8UV8 - chains A and D of the 4 polymer chains in the assembly; structure by electron microscopy, 3.60 A resolution.

== Chain A (and D) ==
Protein: CTP synthase
From: Mycobacterium tuberculosis
Notes: chain D of this document is another copy of the same molecule, construct and numbering; everything in this record applies to it too
UniProtKB: A0A045H225 (A0A045H225_MYCTX); numbering as in UniProt (aligned over 1-586)
Chain sequence (592 residues; numbered 1 to 592; the number before each row is that of its first residue):
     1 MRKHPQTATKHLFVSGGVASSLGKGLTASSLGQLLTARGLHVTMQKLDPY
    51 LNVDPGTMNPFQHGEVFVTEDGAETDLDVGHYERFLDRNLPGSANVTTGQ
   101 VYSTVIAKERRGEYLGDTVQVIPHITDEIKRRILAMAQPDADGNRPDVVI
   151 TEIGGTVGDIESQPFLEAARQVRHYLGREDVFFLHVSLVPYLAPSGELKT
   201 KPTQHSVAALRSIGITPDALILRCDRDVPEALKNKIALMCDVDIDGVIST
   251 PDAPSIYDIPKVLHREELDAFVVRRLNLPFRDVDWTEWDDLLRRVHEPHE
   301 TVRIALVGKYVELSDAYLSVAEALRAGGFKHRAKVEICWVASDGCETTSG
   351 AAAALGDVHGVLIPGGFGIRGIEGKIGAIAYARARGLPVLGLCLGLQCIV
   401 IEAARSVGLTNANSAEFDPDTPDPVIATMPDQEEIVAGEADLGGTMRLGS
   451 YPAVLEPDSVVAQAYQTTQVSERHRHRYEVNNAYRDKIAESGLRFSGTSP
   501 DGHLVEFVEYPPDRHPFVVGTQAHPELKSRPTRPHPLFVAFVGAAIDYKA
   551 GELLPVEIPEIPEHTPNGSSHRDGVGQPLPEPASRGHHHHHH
Not modelled in the structure: 1-4, 430-442, 553-592
Differences from the reference sequence: expression tag (587-592)
Residues lining bound ligands:
  - CTP (cytidine-5'-triphosphate): S20, S21, L22, G23, K24, G25, L26, T27, R223, T250, P251, A253, I256, I259
  - CTP, molecule 1: S20, T156, D159, I160, E161
  - CTP, molecule 2: Q120, V121, I122
  - CTP, molecule 3: L198, K199, T200, K201, Q204, K235, M239
From the paper describing this entry:
  - mutagenesis - P194S (10-fold), H264R (2-fold): decreased catalytic activity
  - mutagenesis - P194S: unchanged catalytic activity on CTP

== How chain A and chain D interact ==
Pairs across the interface - 45 pairs, chain A then chain D:
  Y50(A) - T118(D)
  Y50(A) - V119(D)
  L51(A) - Y102(D)  hydrophobic
  L51(A) - V119(D)  hydrogen bond (backbone-backbone)
  L51(A) - V121(D)  hydrophobic
  N52(A) - E109(D)
  N52(A) - D117(D)
  N52(A) - T118(D)
  N52(A) - V119(D)  hydrogen bond (side chain-backbone)
  V53(A) - I106(D)  hydrophobic
  V53(A) - E109(D)
  D54(A) - R110(D)  salt bridge
  T57(A) - E109(D)  hydrogen bond
  T57(A) - R110(D)
  T57(A) - G116(D)
  M58(A) - G116(D)
  M58(A) - T118(D)
  N59(A) - G116(D)  hydrogen bond (backbone-backbone)
  H63(A) - T118(D)  hydrogen bond
  G99(A) - I106(D)
  Y102(A) - L51(D)  hydrophobic
  Y102(A) - Y102(D)  hydrophobic
  I106(A) - V53(D)  hydrophobic
  I106(A) - G99(D)
  E109(A) - N52(D)
  E109(A) - V53(D)  hydrogen bond (side chain-backbone)
  E109(A) - T57(D)  hydrogen bond
  R110(A) - D54(D)  salt bridge
  R110(A) - T57(D)
  G116(A) - T57(D)
  G116(A) - M58(D)
  G116(A) - N59(D)  hydrogen bond (backbone-backbone)
  D117(A) - N52(D)
  T118(A) - Y50(D)
  T118(A) - N52(D)
  T118(A) - M58(D)
  T118(A) - H63(D)  hydrogen bond
  V119(A) - Y50(D)
  V119(A) - L51(D)  hydrogen bond (backbone-backbone)
  V119(A) - N52(D)  hydrogen bond (backbone-side chain)
  V121(A) - L51(D)  hydrophobic
  V121(A) - E161(D)  hydrogen bond (backbone-side chain)
  I160(A) - Q163(D)
  E161(A) - V121(D)  hydrogen bond (side chain-backbone)
  Q163(A) - I160(D)
Also at the interface, not in a pair above, chain A (28 interface residues in all): S103, Q120, I122, I125, P164, E167
Also at the interface, not in a pair above, chain D (28 interface residues in all): S103, Q120, I122, I125, P164, E167

== Overview ==
The chain A/chain D interface involves 28 residues from each chain; the contacts include 13 hydrogen bonds and
2 salt bridges. Polar contacts include D54(A)-R110(D), N52(A)-V119(D) and T57(A)-E109(D). The paper reports
that P194S and H264R of chain A reduce catalytic activity; P194S of chain A leaves catalytic activity on CTP
unchanged.
Both chains are CTP synthase (Mycobacterium tuberculosis). Entry 8UV8 (M. tuberculosis CTP synthase tetramer
bound to CTP) was determined by electron microscopy, deposited together with 8UV4, 8UV9 and 8UVA.
